Entry 6D3O (X-ray diffraction, 3.10 A resolution); this record covers chains A and C of the 4 polymer chains in the assembly.

== Chain A ==
Molecule: Vascular endothelial growth factor A
Organism: Homo sapiens
UniProt: P15692 (VEGFA_HUMAN); residues 8-109 here correspond to UniProt positions 34-135 (UniProt number = residue number + 26)
Sequence (102 residues; each row starts with the number of its first residue):
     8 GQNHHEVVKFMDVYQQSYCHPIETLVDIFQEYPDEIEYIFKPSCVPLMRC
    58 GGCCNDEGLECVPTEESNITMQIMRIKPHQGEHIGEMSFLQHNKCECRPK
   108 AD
Unresolved in the structure: 8-12, 109
Construct notes: conflict Q23 (Arg49 in P15692), E89 (Gln115 in P15692), A108 (Lys134 in P15692)
Cystine bridges: C26-C68, C57-C102, C61-C104

== Chain C ==
Molecule: HH4 alpha/beta-Peptide
Sequence (15 residues; row label = number of the first residue in the row):
     4 NCDIHVLXEWECFXR
Modified / non-standard residues: L10 (norleucine; NLE); HT7 ((3S)-3-amino-4-(1H-indol-3-yl)butanoic acid) at position 11, XPC ((3S,4R)-4-aminopyrrolidine-3-carboxylic acid) at position 17; E14 ((3S)-3-aminohexanedioic acid; B3E)
Cystine bridges: C5-C15

== Chain A / chain C interface ==
Pairs across the interface - 16 pairs, chain A then chain C:
  F17(A) - F16(C)  hydrophobic
  M18(A) - HT7_11(C)
  M18(A) - W13(C)  hydrophobic
  M18(A) - F16(C)  hydrophobic
  Y21(A) - HT7_11(C)  hydrogen bond (side chain-backbone)
  Y21(A) - F16(C)  hydrophobic
  Y25(A) - H8(C)
  Y25(A) - V9(C)  hydrogen bond (side chain-backbone)
  Y25(A) - L10(C)  hydrogen bond (side chain-backbone)
  N62(A) - D6(C)
  N62(A) - I7(C)  hydrogen bond (side chain-backbone)
  N62(A) - V9(C)  hydrogen bond (side chain-backbone)
  N62(A) - HT7_11(C)
  L66(A) - I7(C)
  L66(A) - H8(C)
  C104(A) - H8(C)
Also at the interface, not in a pair above, chain A (9 interface residues in all): Q22, D63

== Overview ==
9 residues of chain A face 8 of chain C across their interface; the contacts include 5 hydrogen bonds. Among
the polar pairs are Y21(A)-HT7_11(C), Y25(A)-V9(C) and Y25(A)-L10(C).
Chain A is Vascular endothelial growth factor A (Homo sapiens) and chain C is HH4 alpha/beta-Peptide; the
structure, Crystal Structure of Vascular Endothelial Growth Factor (VEGF8-109) with HH4, an alpha/beta-Peptide
with Irregular Secondary Structure, was determined by X-ray diffraction.
